4R6Q - chains E and H of the 8 polymer chains in the assembly; structure by X-ray diffraction, 1.60 A resolution.

# Chain E
Protein: Agglutinin alpha chain
Organism: Artocarpus integer
UniProtKB: P18670 (LECA_ARTIN); residues 1-133 here = UniProt positions 1-133
Sequence (133 residues; each row starts with the number of its first residue):
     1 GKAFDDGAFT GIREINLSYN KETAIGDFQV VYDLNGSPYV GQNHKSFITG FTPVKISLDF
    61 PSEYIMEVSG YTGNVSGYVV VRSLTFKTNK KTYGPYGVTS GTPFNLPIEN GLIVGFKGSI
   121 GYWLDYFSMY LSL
Ligand contacts: alpha-D-galactopyranose / nitrobenzene: Gly1, Phe47, Ser76, Tyr78, Val80, Gly121, Tyr122, Trp123, Asp125
What the authors report for this chain:
  - binding site for alpha-D-galactopyranose: Phe47, Tyr78, Tyr122, Trp123, Asp125
  - binding site for nitrobenzene: Tyr122

# Chain H
Protein: Agglutinin beta-3 chain
Organism: Artocarpus integer
UniProtKB: P18673 (LECB3_ARTIN); residue numbers follow UniProt; this construct covers 2-20
Sequence (19 residues; row label = number of the first residue in the row):
     2 EQSGISQTVI VGPWGAKVS
Disordered / not traced: 2-3, 19-20

# How chain E and chain H interact
Pairs across the interface (19):
  Asn105(E) with Trp15(H), hydrogen bond (backbone-side chain)
  Pro107(E) with Val12(H); Gly13(H), hydrogen bond (backbone-backbone); Pro14(H); Trp15(H)
  Ile108(E) with Ile11(H); Gly13(H)
  Glu109(E) with Ile11(H), hydrogen bond (backbone-backbone); Gly13(H); Pro14(H)
  Asn110(E) with Gln8(H), hydrogen bond; Thr9(H), hydrogen bond (side chain-backbone); Val10(H); Ile11(H), hydrogen bond (backbone-backbone)
  Leu131(E) with Val12(H), hydrophobic
  Ser132(E) with Val10(H)
  Leu133(E) with Gln8(H); Thr9(H); Val10(H)
Other interface residues (no listed pair), chain E (10 interface residues in all): Leu106, Gly111

# In short
10 residues of chain E face 8 of chain H across their interface, with 6 hydrogen bonds. Polar pairs include
Asn105(E)-Trp15(H), Asn110(E)-Gln8(H) and Asn110(E)-Thr9(H). Ligands of chain E: alpha-D-galactopyranose /
nitrobenzene. From the paper: a binding site for alpha-D-galactopyranose at Phe47(E), Tyr78(E) and Tyr122(E)
among others; a binding site for nitrobenzene at Tyr122(E).
Here chain E is Agglutinin alpha chain and chain H is Agglutinin beta-3 chain, both from Artocarpus integer.
Entry 4R6Q (Jacalin-carbohydrate interactions. Distortion of the ligand as a determinant of affinity) was
determined by X-ray diffraction, deposited together with 4R6N, 4R6O, 4R6P and 4R6R.
